Entry 4O5I (X-ray diffraction, 6.50 A resolution (low resolution: residue-level contacts below are approximate; hydrogen-bond / salt-bridge calls are withheld)); this record covers chains C and D of the 12 polymer chains in the assembly.

# Chain C
Name: Hemagglutinin HA1 chain
Organism: Influenza A virus
Notes: fragment: Hemagglutinin HA1 chain
Reference sequence: R9U684 (R9U684_9INFA); residues 11-329 here correspond to UniProt positions 27-345 (UniProt number = residue number + 16)
Amino-acid sequence (323 residues; each row starts with the number of its first residue):
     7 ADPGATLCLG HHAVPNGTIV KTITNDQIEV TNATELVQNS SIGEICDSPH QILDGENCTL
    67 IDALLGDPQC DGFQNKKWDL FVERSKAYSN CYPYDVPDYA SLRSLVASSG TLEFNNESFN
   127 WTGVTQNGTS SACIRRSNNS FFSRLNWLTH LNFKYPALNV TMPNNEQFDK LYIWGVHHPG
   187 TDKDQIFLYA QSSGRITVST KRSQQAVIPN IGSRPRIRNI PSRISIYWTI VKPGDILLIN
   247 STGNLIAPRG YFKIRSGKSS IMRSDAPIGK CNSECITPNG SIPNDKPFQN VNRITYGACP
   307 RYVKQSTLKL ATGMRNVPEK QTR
Disordered / not traced: 7-8, 326-329
Construct notes: expression tag (7-10)
Disulfide bonds: Cys52-Cys277, Cys64-Cys76, Cys97-Cys139, Cys281-Cys305
Covalently attached groups: N-acetylglucosamine (NAG) linked to Asn38, Asn63, Asn126, Asn133, Asn165, Asn246, Asn285
Reported in the primary citation:
  - post-translational modification sites: Asn133
  - post-translational modification sites: Asn22, Asn38, Asn165, Asn285 (by similarity / conservation)

# Chain D
Name: Hemagglutinin HA2 chain
Organism: Influenza A virus
Notes: fragment: Hemagglutinin HA2 chain
Reference sequence: R9U684 (R9U684_9INFA); residues 1-176 here correspond to UniProt positions 346-521 (UniProt number = residue number + 345)
Amino-acid sequence (176 residues; numbered 1 to 176; the number before each row is that of its first residue):
     1 GIFGAIAGFI ENGWEGMVDG WYGFRHQNSE GRGQAADLKS TQAAIDQING KLNRLIGKTN
    61 EKFHQIEKEF SEVEGRIQDL EKYVEDTKID LWSYNAELLV ALENQHTIDL TDSEMNKLFE
   121 KTKKQLRENA EDMGNGCFKI YHKCDNACIG SIRNGTYDHD VYRDEALNNR FQIKGV
Disordered / not traced: 174-176
Disulfide bonds: Cys144-Cys148
Covalently attached groups: N-acetylglucosamine (NAG) linked to Asn154
Reported in the primary citation:
  - post-translational modification sites: Asn154 (by similarity / conservation)

# How chain C and chain D interact
Residue-residue contacts (138; chain C residue first):
  Gly10(C) with Asn28(D); Ser29(D); Ile140(D); His142(D)
  Ala11(C) with Gln27(D); Asn28(D); Lys139(D); Ile140(D); His142(D); Cys144(D)
  Thr12(C) with His26(D); Gln27(D); Phe138(D)
  Leu13(C) with Arg25(D); His26(D); Cys137(D); Phe138(D); Ile140(D); Ile152(D)
  Cys14(C) with Trp14(D); Phe24(D); Arg25(D); Gly136(D); Cys137(D), disulfide
  Leu15(C) with Ile10(D); Trp14(D); Gly23(D); Phe24(D); Leu118(D); Thr122(D); Gly136(D); Phe138(D)
  Gly16(C) with Trp14(D); Met17(D); Tyr22(D); Gly23(D); Met115(D)
  His17(C) with Ile6(D); Ile10(D); Asn12(D); Gly13(D); Trp14(D); Met17(D); Trp21(D); Met115(D)
  His18(C) with Gly13(D); Trp14(D); Met17(D); Gly20(D); Trp21(D)
  Ala19(C) with Trp14(D); Glu15(D)
  Pro21(C) with Glu15(D)
  Val26(C) with Asn104(D)
  Lys27(C) with Glu97(D); Ala101(D); Asn104(D)
  Thr28(C) with Ala101(D); Asn104(D); Gln105(D)
  Ile29(C) with Ala101(D); Leu102(D); Gln105(D)
  Thr30(C) with Gln105(D)
  Ile34(C) with Ile108(D)
  Val36(C) with Ile108(D)
  Leu42(C) with Val100(D)
  Arg109(C) with Glu67(D)
  Ser110(C) with His64(D)
  Ser114(C) with His64(D)
  Lys264(C) with Phe63(D)
  Ser265(C) with His64(D)
  Ser266(C) with Phe63(D); His64(D)
  Ile267(C) with Glu67(D)
  Arg269(C) with Glu67(D); Glu69(D)
  Asn290(C) with Thr59(D)
  Asp291(C) with Ile56(D); Gly57(D)
  Lys292(C) with Thr59(D)
  Pro293(C) with Leu55(D)
  Phe294(C) with Ala96(D)
  Arg299(C) with Lys68(D); Glu85(D); Ile89(D)
  Ile300(C) with Lys68(D); Glu69(D)
  Thr301(C) with Gln65(D)
  Tyr302(C) with Lys62(D); Phe63(D)
  Gly303(C) with Asn60(D); Glu61(D); Lys62(D)
  Ala304(C) with Thr59(D); Asn60(D); Glu61(D)
  Cys305(C) with Thr59(D); Asn60(D)
  Pro306(C) with Thr59(D)
  Arg307(C) with Asn60(D); Lys62(D); Lys88(D); Trp92(D)
  Tyr308(C) with Ile89(D)
  Val309(C) with Trp92(D); Ser93(D)
  Lys310(C) with Ile89(D); Asp90(D); Ser93(D)
  Gln311(C) with Ser93(D); Glu97(D)
  Leu314(C) with Ala96(D); Glu97(D)
  Lys315(C) with Val100(D); Asn104(D)
  Leu316(C) with Leu52(D); Leu55(D); Glu103(D); Asn104(D)
  Ala317(C) with Asn104(D)
  Thr318(C) with Trp21(D); Ile48(D)
  Gly319(C) with Trp21(D); Ile48(D); Thr107(D)
  Met320(C) with Ile6(D); Trp21(D); Tyr22(D); Thr111(D)
  Arg321(C) with Ile108(D)
  Val323(C) with Glu11(D); Asn12(D); Gly13(D)
  Pro324(C) with Asn12(D); Glu15(D)
  Glu325(C) with Gly13(D); Glu15(D)
Other interface residues (no listed pair), chain C (60 interface residues in all): Val20, Thr40, Ala113, Glu280
Other interface residues (no listed pair), chain D (66 interface residues in all): Ala7, Phe119, Met133, Lys143, Ile149
Cross-chain cystine bridges: Cys14(C)-Cys137(D)

# Summary
Chain C and chain D form an interface of 60 and 66 residues respectively, with 1 disulfide bond.
N-acetylglucosamine is covalently linked to Asn38(C), Asn63(C), Asn126(C), Asn133(C), Asn165(C) and Asn246(C)
and 1 more. N-acetylglucosamine is covalently linked to Asn154(D). The paper reports modification sites
Asn133(C), Asn22(C) and Asn154(D) among others.
Chain C is Hemagglutinin HA1 chain and chain D is Hemagglutinin HA2 chain, both from Influenza A virus; the
structure, Crystal structure of broadly neutralizing antibody F045-092 in complex with A/Victoria/361/2011
(H3N2) influenza hemagglutinin, was determined by X-ray diffraction together with 4O5L and 4O5N from the same
study.
